1GCW - chains A and B of the 4 polymer chains in the assembly; structure by X-ray diffraction, 2.00 A resolution.

# Chain A
Protein: Protein (hemoglobin)
Organism: Mustelus griseus
Notes: fragment: alpha chain
UniProtKB: Q9YGW2 (HBA_MUSGR); numbering as in UniProt (aligned over 1-140)
Amino-acid sequence (140 residues; numbered 1 to 140; the number before each row is that of its first residue):
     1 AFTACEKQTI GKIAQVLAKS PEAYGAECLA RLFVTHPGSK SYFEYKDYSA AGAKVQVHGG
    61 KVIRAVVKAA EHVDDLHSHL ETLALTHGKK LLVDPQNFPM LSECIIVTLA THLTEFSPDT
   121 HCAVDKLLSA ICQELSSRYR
Metal / ion sites: heme Fe: H87 (together with carbon monoxide)
Small-molecule neighbours:
  - carbon monoxide (CMO): L29, F43, H58, V62, H87
  - heme (HEM): L32, S39, Y42, F43, H58, K61, V62, A65, V66, L83, H87, L91, V93, N97, F98, L101, S102, I131, C132, L135

# Chain B
Protein: Protein (hemoglobin)
Organism: Mustelus griseus
Notes: fragment: beta chain
UniProtKB: Q9YGW1 (HBB_MUSGR); residues 1-135 here correspond to UniProt positions 2-136 (UniProt number = residue number + 1)
Amino-acid sequence (135 residues; numbered 1 to 135; the number before each row is that of its first residue):
     1 VHWTQEERDE ISKTFQGTDM KTVVTQALDR MFKVYPWTNR YFQKRTDFRS SIHAGIVVGA
    61 LQDAVKHMDD VKTLFKDLSK KHADDLHVDP GSFHLLTDCI IVELAYLRKD CFTPHIQGIW
   121 DKFFEVVIDA ISKQY
Unresolved in the structure: 44-47, 134-135
Metal / ion sites: heme Fe: H82 (together with carbon monoxide)
Small-molecule neighbours:
  - carbon monoxide (CMO): L28, F42, H53, V57, H82, L96
  - heme (HEM): M31, T38, Y41, F42, F48, H53, I56, V57, A60, L61, F75, L78, K81, H82, L86, V88, S92, F93, L96, T97, V127, I131
Curated features (UniProtKB/Swiss-Prot):
  - binding site (heme b): H53, H82

# Interface between chain A and chain B
Contacting residue pairs - 30 pairs, chain A then chain B:
  R31(A) - F112(B)  hydrogen bond (side chain-backbone)
  R31(A) - T113(B)
  R31(A) - P114(B)
  R31(A) - Q117(B)
  V34(A) - P114(B)
  V34(A) - G118(B)
  T35(A) - Q117(B)
  T35(A) - D121(B)
  E103(A) - V102(B)
  V107(A) - A105(B)  hydrophobic
  V107(A) - Q117(B)
  A110(A) - V102(B)  hydrophobic
  A110(A) - A105(B)
  A110(A) - Y106(B)
  T111(A) - A105(B)
  T111(A) - K109(B)
  L113(A) - Y106(B)
  L113(A) - K109(B)
  T114(A) - Y106(B)  hydrogen bond (backbone-side chain)
  E115(A) - Y106(B)
  F116(A) - R30(B)  hydrogen bond (backbone-side chain)
  F116(A) - V102(B)  hydrophobic
  F116(A) - Y106(B)
  S117(A) - R30(B)
  P118(A) - R30(B)
  D119(A) - K33(B)  salt bridge
  H121(A) - R30(B)  hydrogen bond
  H121(A) - V34(B)
  C122(A) - K33(B)
  C122(A) - V34(B)  hydrophobic
Other interface residues (no listed pair), chain A (20 interface residues in all): A30, C104, I106, D125
Other interface residues (no listed pair), chain B (17 interface residues in all): Y35, D98, I101, D110

# In short
20 residues of chain A face 17 of chain B across their interface, with 4 hydrogen bonds and 1 salt bridge.
Polar pairs include D119(A)-K33(B), R31(A)-F112(B) and T114(A)-Y106(B). Chain A binds heme and carbon
monoxide. Chain B binds heme and carbon monoxide.
Chain A is Protein (hemoglobin) and chain B is Protein (hemoglobin), both from Mustelus griseus; the
structure, CO form hemoglobin from mustelus griseus, was determined by X-ray diffraction together with 1GCV
from the same study.
